Entry 6C24 (electron microscopy, 3.50 A resolution); this record covers chains B and L of the 12 polymer chains in the assembly.

[Chain B]
Name: Protein Jumonji
Source organism: Homo sapiens
UniProtKB: Q92833 (JARD2_HUMAN), isoform Q92833-2; residues 106-450 here correspond to UniProt positions 68-412 (UniProt number = residue number - 38)
Amino-acid sequence (345 residues; each row starts with the number of its first residue):
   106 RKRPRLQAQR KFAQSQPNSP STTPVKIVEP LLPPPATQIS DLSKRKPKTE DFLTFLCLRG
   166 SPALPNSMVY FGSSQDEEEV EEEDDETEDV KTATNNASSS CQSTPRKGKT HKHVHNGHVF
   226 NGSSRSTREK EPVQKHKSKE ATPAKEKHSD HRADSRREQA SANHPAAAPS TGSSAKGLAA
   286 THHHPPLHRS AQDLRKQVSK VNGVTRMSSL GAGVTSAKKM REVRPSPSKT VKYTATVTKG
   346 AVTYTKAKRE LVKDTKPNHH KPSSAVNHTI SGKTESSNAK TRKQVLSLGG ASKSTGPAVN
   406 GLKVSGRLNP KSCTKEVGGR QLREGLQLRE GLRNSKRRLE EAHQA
Unresolved in the structure: 106-112, 120-450
Modified / non-standard residues: K116 (N-trimethyllysine; M3L)

[Chain L]
Name: Polycomb protein EED
Source organism: Homo sapiens
UniProtKB: O75530 (EED_HUMAN); residues 1-441 here = UniProt positions 1-441
Amino-acid sequence (441 residues; row label = number of the first residue in the row):
     1 MSEREVSTAP AGTDMPAAKK QKLSSDENSN PDLSGDENDD AVSIESGTNT ERPDTPTNTP
    61 NAPGRKSWGK GKWKSKKCKY SFKCVNSLKE DHNQPLFGVQ FNWHSKEGDP LVFATVGSNR
   121 VTLYECHSQG EIRLLQSYVD ADADENFYTC AWTYDSNTSH PLLAVAGSRG IIRIINPITM
   181 QCIKHYVGHG NAINELKFHP RDPNLLLSVS KDHALRLWNI QTDTLVAIFG GVEGHRDEVL
   241 SADYDLLGEK IMSCGMDHSL KLWRINSKRM MNAIKESYDY NPNKTNRPFI SQKIHFPDFS
   301 TRDIHRNYVD CVRWLGDLIL SKSCENAIVC WKPGKMEDDI DKIKPSESNV TILGRFDYSQ
   361 CDIWYMRFSM DFWQKMLALG NQVGKLYVWD LEVEDPHKAK CTTLTHHKCG AAIRQTSFSR
   421 DSSILIAVCD DASIWRWDRL R
Unresolved in the structure: 1-79
Disulfide bonds: C409-C429
UniProt features mapped onto this chain:
  - modified residue: S2 (N-acetylserine), S34 (Phosphoserine), T55 (Phosphothreonine), K66 (N6,N6,N6-trimethyllysine), K197 (N6,N6,N6-trimethyllysine), K268 (N6,N6,N6-trimethyllysine), K284 (N6,N6,N6-trimethyllysine)
  - natural variant: N194 (N194S: In COGIS), R236 (R236G: In COGIS; R236T: In COGIS), H258 (H258Y: In COGIS), R302 (R302G: In COGIS; R302S: In COGIS)
  - mutagenesis: F97 (F97A: Abolishes binding to H3K27me3), Y148 (Y148A: Abolishes binding to H3K27me3), I193 (I193N: Impairs interaction with EZH2), L196 (L196P: Impairs interaction with EZH2), S300 to T301 (Impairs interaction with the matrix protein MA of HIV-1), H305 to Y308 (Impairs interaction with the matrix protein MA of HIV-1), W364 (W364A: Abolishes binding to H3K27me3; W364L: Abolishes binding to H3K27me3), Y365 (Y365A: Abolishes binding to H3K27me3)

[How chain B and chain L interact]
Residue-residue contacts (14; chain B residue first):
  Q114(B) - N307(L)
  Q114(B) - C324(L)
  Q114(B) - D362(L)
  Q114(B) - W364(L)  hydrogen bond (backbone-side chain)
  R115(B) - I363(L)
  R115(B) - W364(L)
  K116(B) - F97(L)
  K116(B) - Y148(L)
  K116(B) - I363(L)
  K116(B) - W364(L)
  K116(B) - Y365(L)
  K116(B) - R414(L)  hydrogen bond (backbone-side chain)
  F117(B) - R414(L)
  A118(B) - Q382(L)
Interface residues without a listed pair, chain L (12 interface residues in all): P95, D430

[Overview]
5 residues of chain B face 12 of chain L across their interface, with 2 hydrogen bonds. Polar contacts include
Q114(B)-W364(L) and K116(B)-R414(L). Curated annotation (UniProt) lists 12 mutagenesis sites on chain L.
Chain B is Protein Jumonji and chain L is Polycomb protein EED, both from Homo sapiens; the structure, Cryo-EM
structure of PRC2 bound to cofactors AEBP2 and JARID2 in the Extended Active State, was determined by electron
microscopy, deposited together with 6C23.
